Entry 1YG5 (X-ray diffraction, 2.70 A resolution); this record covers chains C and D of the 4 polymer chains in the assembly.

[Chain C]
Protein: Hemoglobin alpha chain
From: Homo sapiens
Reference sequence: P69905 (HBA_HUMAN); numbering as in UniProt (aligned over 1-141)
Sequence (141 residues; row label = number of the first residue in the row):
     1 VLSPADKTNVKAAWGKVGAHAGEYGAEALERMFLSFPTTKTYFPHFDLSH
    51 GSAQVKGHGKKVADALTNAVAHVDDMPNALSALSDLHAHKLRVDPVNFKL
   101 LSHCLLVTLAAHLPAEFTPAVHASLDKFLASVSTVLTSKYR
Ion coordination: heme Fe: His-87 (together with oxygen molecule)
Small-molecule neighbours: heme / oxygen molecule: Leu-29, Met-32, Thr-39, Tyr-42, Phe-43, His-45, Phe-46, His-58, Lys-61, Val-62, Ala-65, Leu-66, Leu-83, Leu-86, His-87, Leu-91, Val-93, Asn-97, Phe-98, Leu-101, Val-132, Leu-136
Swiss-Prot annotation at these positions:
  - site: Lys-61 (Not glycated)

[Chain D]
Protein: Hemoglobin beta chain
From: Homo sapiens
Reference sequence: P68871 (HBB_HUMAN); residue numbers follow UniProt; this construct covers 1-146
Sequence (146 residues; row label = number of the first residue in the row):
     1 MHLTPEEKSAVTALWGKVNVDEVGGEALGRLLVVYPHTQRFFESFGDLST
    51 PDAVMGNPKVKAHGKKVLGAFSDGLAHLDNLKGTFATLSELHCDKLHVDP
   101 ENFRLLGNVLVCVLAHHFGKEFTPPVQAAYQKVVAGVANALAHKYH
Construct notes: engineered mutation Met-1 (Val in P68871), His-37 (Trp in P68871)
Ion coordination: heme Fe: His-92 (together with oxygen molecule)
Small-molecule neighbours: heme / oxygen molecule: Leu-28, Leu-31, Thr-38, Phe-41, Phe-42, Phe-45, His-63, Lys-66, Val-67, Ala-70, Phe-85, Leu-88, Leu-91, His-92, Leu-96, Val-98, Asn-102, Phe-103, Leu-106, Val-137, Leu-141

[How chain C and chain D interact]
Contacting residue pairs - 33 pairs, chain C then chain D:
  Glu-30(C) / Pro-124(D)
  Arg-31(C) / Phe-122(D)  hydrogen bond (side chain-backbone)
  Arg-31(C) / Thr-123(D)
  Arg-31(C) / Pro-124(D)
  Arg-31(C) / Gln-127(D)  hydrogen bond
  Leu-34(C) / Pro-125(D)
  Leu-34(C) / Ala-128(D)
  Ser-35(C) / Gln-127(D)
  Ser-35(C) / Ala-128(D)
  Ser-35(C) / Gln-131(D)
  Phe-36(C) / Gln-131(D)
  His-103(C) / Asn-108(D)
  His-103(C) / Val-111(D)
  His-103(C) / Gln-131(D)  hydrogen bond
  Val-107(C) / Val-111(D)  hydrophobic
  Val-107(C) / Gln-127(D)
  Ala-110(C) / Ala-115(D)
  Ala-110(C) / His-116(D)
  Ala-111(C) / Ala-115(D)
  Ala-111(C) / Gly-119(D)
  Pro-114(C) / His-116(D)  hydrogen bond (backbone-side chain)
  Phe-117(C) / Arg-30(D)  hydrogen bond (backbone-side chain)
  Phe-117(C) / His-116(D)
  Thr-118(C) / Arg-30(D)
  Pro-119(C) / Arg-30(D)
  Pro-119(C) / Val-33(D)
  Pro-119(C) / Met-55(D)  hydrophobic
  His-122(C) / Arg-30(D)  hydrogen bond
  His-122(C) / Val-34(D)
  His-122(C) / Cys-112(D)
  Ala-123(C) / Val-34(D)  hydrophobic
  Asp-126(C) / Val-34(D)
  Asp-126(C) / Tyr-35(D)  hydrogen bond
Interface residues without a listed pair, chain C (18 interface residues in all): Cys-104, Leu-106
Interface residues without a listed pair, chain D (20 interface residues in all): Val-109, Lys-120

[In short]
18 residues of chain C face 20 of chain D across their interface, with 7 hydrogen bonds. Among the polar pairs
are Arg-31(C)/Phe-122(D), Arg-31(C)/Gln-127(D) and His-103(C)/Gln-131(D). Ligands of chain C: heme / oxygen
molecule. Bound to chain D: heme / oxygen molecule.
Chain C is Hemoglobin alpha chain and chain D is Hemoglobin beta chain, both from Homo sapiens; the structure,
T-To-T(High) quaternary transitions in human hemoglobin: betaW37H OXY (2MM IHP, 20% PEG) (10 test sets), was
determined by X-ray diffraction (same publication as 1XXT, 1XY0, 1XZ5, 1XZ7, 1XZU, 1XZV and 45 further
entries).
